Entry 6X6H (X-ray diffraction, 1.88 A resolution); this record covers chains A2 and E of the 8 polymer chains in the assembly.

[Chain A2]
Protein: rRNA N-glycosylase
From: Escherichia coli
Notes: EC 3.2.2.22; fragment: C-terminal fragment, disulfide linked to N-terminal portion
Reference sequence: A9ZMR8 (A9ZMR8_ECOLX); residues 258-297 here correspond to UniProt positions 280-319 (UniProt number = residue number + 22)
Chain sequence (40 residues; row label = number of the first residue in the row):
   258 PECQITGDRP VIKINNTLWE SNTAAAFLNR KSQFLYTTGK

[Chain E]
Protein: Shiga toxin 2 B subunit
From: Escherichia coli
Reference sequence: Q7DJJ2 (Q7DJJ2_ECOLX); residues 1-70 here correspond to UniProt positions 20-89 (UniProt number = residue number + 19)
Chain sequence (70 residues; numbered 1 to 70; the number before each row is that of its first residue):
     1 ADCAKGKIEF SKYNEDDTFT VKVDGKEYWT SRWNLQPLLQ SAQLTGMTVT IKSSTCESGS
    61 GFAEVQFNND
Disulfides: Cys3-Cys56

[Interface between chain A2 and chain E]
Pairs across the interface (12):
  Thr280(A2) with Leu44(E)
  Ala283(A2) with Leu44(E)
  Phe284(A2) with Ser41(E); Thr45(E)
  Arg287(A2) with Pro37(E), hydrogen bond (side chain-backbone); Gln40(E), hydrogen bond; Ser41(E), hydrogen bond
  Gln290(A2) with Asn34(E), hydrogen bond (side chain-backbone); Pro37(E)
  Tyr293(A2) with Trp33(E); Asn34(E); Pro37(E)
Also at the interface, not in a pair above, chain A2 (7 interface residues in all): Trp276
Also at the interface, not in a pair above, chain E (8 interface residues in all): Leu38

[Overview]
The interface between chain A2 and chain E involves 7 residues on one side and 8 on the other, with 4 hydrogen
bonds. Polar pairs include Arg287(A2)-Pro37(E), Arg287(A2)-Gln40(E) and Arg287(A2)-Ser41(E).
Chain A2 is rRNA N-glycosylase and chain E is Shiga toxin 2 B subunit, both from Escherichia coli; the
structure, Structure of Shiga toxin 2 with a C-terminal peptide of ribosomal P stalk proteins, was determined
by X-ray diffraction.
